8ABA - chains D and H of the 20 polymer chains in the assembly; structure by electron microscopy, 3.20 A resolution.

# Chain D
Name: YALI0A17468p
From: Yarrowia lipolytica
UniProt: Q6CGP7 (Q6CGP7_YARLI); residue numbers follow UniProt; this construct covers 1-330
Chain sequence (330 residues; row label = number of the first residue in the row):
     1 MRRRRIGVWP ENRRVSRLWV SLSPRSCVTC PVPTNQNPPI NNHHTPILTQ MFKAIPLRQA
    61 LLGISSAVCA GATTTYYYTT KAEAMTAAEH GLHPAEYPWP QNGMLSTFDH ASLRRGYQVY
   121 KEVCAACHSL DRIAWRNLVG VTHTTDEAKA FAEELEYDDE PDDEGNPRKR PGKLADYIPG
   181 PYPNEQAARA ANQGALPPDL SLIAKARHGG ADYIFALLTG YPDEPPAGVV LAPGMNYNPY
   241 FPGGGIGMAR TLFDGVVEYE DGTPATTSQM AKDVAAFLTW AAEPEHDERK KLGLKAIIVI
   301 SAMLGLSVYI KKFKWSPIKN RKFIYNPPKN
Unresolved in the structure: 1-84, 329-330
Ion coordination: heme c Fe: His-128, Met-248
Residues lining bound ligands:
  - heme c (HEC): Val-119, Val-123, Cys-124, Cys-127, His-128, Asn-192, Ala-195, Leu-196, Pro-197, Pro-198, Leu-200, Ile-203, Arg-207, Tyr-213, Ile-214, Leu-217, Leu-218, Phe-241, Ile-246, Gly-247, Met-248, Thr-251, Leu-252, Val-274, Leu-278
  - phosphatidylethanolamine (PTY): Leu-292, Lys-295, Ala-296, Val-299, Ile-300, Met-303

# Chain H
Name: Cytochrome b-c1 complex subunit 8
From: Yarrowia lipolytica
UniProt: Q6C387 (Q6C387_YARLI); residues 3-95 here correspond to UniProt positions 1-93 (UniProt number = residue number - 2)
Chain sequence (93 residues; numbered 3 to 95; the number before each row is that of its first residue):
     3 MGGNGHYMGW WGHMGSPPQK GIAGYTISPF AARPFAGVVH AAIFNTFRRT KNQALFVILP
    63 VSFFYYVWTQ ASEKNEWLYT KAGRHELAKA LAE
Unresolved in the structure: 3-8, 94-95
Residues lining bound ligands: 1,2-diacyl-sn-glycero-3-phosphocholine (PC1): Gln-55, Phe-58, Val-59, Val-63

# Interface between chain D and chain H
Contacting residue pairs (30; chain D residue first):
  Met-85(D) / Tyr-81(H)
  Thr-86(D) / Tyr-81(H)
  Tyr-309(D) / Pro-36(H)  hydrophobic
  Tyr-309(D) / Phe-37(H)  hydrophobic
  Lys-312(D) / Phe-37(H)
  Phe-313(D) / Pro-31(H)
  Phe-313(D) / Phe-32(H)  hydrophobic
  Phe-313(D) / Pro-36(H)  hydrophobic
  Ser-316(D) / Pro-31(H)
  Pro-317(D) / Thr-28(H)  hydrogen bond (backbone-side chain)
  Pro-317(D) / Ile-29(H)
  Pro-317(D) / Pro-31(H)
  Asn-320(D) / Ala-34(H)
  Arg-321(D) / Tyr-27(H)
  Arg-321(D) / Thr-28(H)
  Lys-322(D) / Ala-25(H)
  Lys-322(D) / Gly-26(H)
  Lys-322(D) / Tyr-27(H)  hydrogen bond (backbone-backbone)
  Phe-323(D) / Ile-24(H)  hydrophobic
  Phe-323(D) / Ala-25(H)
  Phe-323(D) / Gly-26(H)
  Ile-324(D) / Gly-23(H)
  Ile-324(D) / Ile-24(H)
  Ile-324(D) / Ala-25(H)  hydrogen bond (backbone-backbone)
  Ile-324(D) / Tyr-27(H)  hydrophobic
  Tyr-325(D) / Lys-22(H)
  Tyr-325(D) / Gly-23(H)
  Tyr-325(D) / Ile-24(H)  hydrophobic
  Asn-326(D) / Gly-23(H)  hydrogen bond (backbone-backbone)
  Pro-328(D) / Lys-22(H)
Also at the interface, not in a pair above, chain D (16 interface residues in all): Val-308
Also at the interface, not in a pair above, chain H (15 interface residues in all): Ser-30

# Overview
16 residues of chain D and 15 residues of chain H are in contact; the contacts include 4 hydrogen bonds. Among
the polar pairs are Pro-317(D)/Thr-28(H), Lys-322(D)/Tyr-27(H) and Ile-324(D)/Ala-25(H). Chain D binds heme c
and phosphatidylethanolamine. Ligands of chain H: 1,2-diacyl-sn-glycero-3-phosphocholine.
Here chain D is YALI0A17468p and chain H is Cytochrome b-c1 complex subunit 8, both from Yarrowia lipolytica.
Entry 8ABA (Complex III2 from Yarrowia lipolytica, ascorbate-reduced, int-position) was determined by electron
microscopy together with 8AB6, 8AB7, 8AB8, 8AB9, 8ABB, 8ABE and 11 further entries from the same study.
